Entry 3ZKJ (X-ray diffraction, 2.58 A resolution); this record covers chains B and C of the 3 polymer chains in the assembly.

# Chain B
Name: Transcription elongation factor B polypeptide 1
Organism: Homo sapiens
UniProtKB: Q15369 (ELOC_HUMAN); residue numbers follow UniProt; this construct covers 17-112
Sequence (96 residues; row label = number of the first residue in the row):
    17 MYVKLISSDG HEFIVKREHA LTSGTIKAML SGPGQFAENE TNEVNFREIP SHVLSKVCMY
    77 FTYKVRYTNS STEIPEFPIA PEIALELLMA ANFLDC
Unresolved in the structure: 17, 47-57, 87-88

# Chain C
Name: Transcription elongation factor B polypeptide 2
Organism: Homo sapiens
UniProtKB: Q15370 (ELOB_HUMAN); numbering as in UniProt (aligned over 1-118)
Sequence (118 residues; numbered 1 to 118; the number before each row is that of its first residue):
     1 MDVFLMIRRH KTTIFTDAKE SSTVFELKRI VEGILKRPPD EQRLYKDDQL LDDGKTLGEC
    61 GFTSQTARPQ APATVGLAFR ADDTFEALCI EPFSSPPELP DVMKPQDSGS SANEQAVQ
Unresolved in the structure: 1, 20-21, 40-45, 51-61, 76-90, 106-118
Curated features (UniProtKB/Swiss-Prot):
  - modified residue: M1 (N-acetylmethionine), T84 (Phosphothreonine), S108 (Phosphoserine), S111 (Phosphoserine)

# Interface between chain B and chain C
Residue-residue contacts - 40 pairs, chain B then chain C:
  D25(B) - K11(C)  hydrogen bond (backbone-side chain)
  D25(B) - S94(C)
  H27(B) - R8(C)
  H27(B) - K11(C)
  H27(B) - E91(C)
  H27(B) - P92(C)  hydrogen bond (side chain-backbone)
  H27(B) - F93(C)
  E28(B) - K11(C)  hydrogen bond (backbone-backbone)
  E28(B) - T12(C)
  E28(B) - T13(C)  hydrogen bond (backbone-backbone)
  F29(B) - T13(C)
  F29(B) - F15(C)  hydrophobic
  F29(B) - F93(C)  hydrophobic
  I30(B) - T13(C)  hydrogen bond (backbone-backbone)
  I30(B) - I14(C)
  I30(B) - F15(C)  hydrogen bond (backbone-backbone)
  P66(B) - S94(C)
  S67(B) - F93(C)
  S67(B) - S94(C)  hydrogen bond (side chain-backbone)
  H68(B) - S94(C)  hydrogen bond
  H68(B) - P96(C)
  C74(B) - F15(C)  hydrophobic
  M75(B) - M6(C)  hydrophobic
  M75(B) - F15(C)  hydrophobic
  M75(B) - P69(C)
  M75(B) - Q70(C)
  M75(B) - P72(C)
  T78(B) - F4(C)
  T78(B) - P69(C)
  Y79(B) - P69(C)  hydrophobic
  Y79(B) - Q70(C)
  Y83(B) - P69(C)  hydrophobic
  Y83(B) - Q70(C)
  P91(B) - Q70(C)
  F93(B) - Q70(C)
  P97(B) - L99(C)
  E98(B) - P96(C)
  I99(B) - P96(C)  hydrophobic
  L101(B) - P100(C)  hydrophobic
  E102(B) - P97(C)
Also at the interface, not in a pair above, chain B (26 interface residues in all): G26, V31, S71, R82, E92, P94
Also at the interface, not in a pair above, chain C (22 interface residues in all): H10, S95, M103

# Summary
26 residues of chain B and 22 residues of chain C are in contact; the contacts include 8 hydrogen bonds. Polar
pairs include D25(B)-K11(C), H27(B)-P92(C) and S67(B)-S94(C).
Chain B is Transcription elongation factor B polypeptide 1 and chain C is Transcription elongation factor B
polypeptide 2, both from Homo sapiens; the structure, Crystal Structure of Ankyrin Repeat and Socs
Box-Containing Protein 9 (Asb9) in Complex with Elonginb and ..., was determined by X-ray diffraction (same
publication as 2WZK).
